PDB entry 6RWZ | X-ray diffraction, 1.70 A resolution | chain A

== Chain A ==
Protein: Non-structural protein 3
Source organism: Zika virus
UniProt: A0A160JCU6 (A0A160JCU6_ZIKV); residues 183-623 here correspond to UniProt positions 1685-2125 (UniProt number = residue number + 1502)
Amino-acid sequence (451 residues; each row starts with the number of its first residue):
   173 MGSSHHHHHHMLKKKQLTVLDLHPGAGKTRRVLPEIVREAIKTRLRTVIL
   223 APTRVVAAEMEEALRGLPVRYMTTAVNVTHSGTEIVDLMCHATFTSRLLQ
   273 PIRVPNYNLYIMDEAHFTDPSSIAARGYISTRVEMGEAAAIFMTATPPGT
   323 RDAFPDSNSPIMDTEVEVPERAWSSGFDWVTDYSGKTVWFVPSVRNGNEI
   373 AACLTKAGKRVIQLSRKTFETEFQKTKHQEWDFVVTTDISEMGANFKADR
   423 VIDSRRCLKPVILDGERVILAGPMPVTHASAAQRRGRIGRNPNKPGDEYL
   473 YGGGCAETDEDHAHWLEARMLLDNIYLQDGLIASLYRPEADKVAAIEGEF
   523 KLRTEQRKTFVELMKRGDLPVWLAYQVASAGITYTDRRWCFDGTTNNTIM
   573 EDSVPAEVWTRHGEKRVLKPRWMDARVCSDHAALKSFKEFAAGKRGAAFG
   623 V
Disordered / not traced: 173-176, 618-623
Construct notes: initiating methionine (173); expression tag (174-182)
Metal / ion sites: Mn2+: Thr-201, Glu-286 (together with ADP, beryllium trifluoride)
Small-molecule neighbours: ADP / beryllium trifluoride: His-195, Pro-196, Gly-197, Ala-198, Gly-199, Lys-200, Thr-201, Arg-202, Glu-286, Ala-317, Asn-330, Gly-415, Asn-417, Gln-455, Arg-459, Arg-462
From the paper describing this entry:
  - binding site for beryllium trifluoride: Gln-455
  - catalytic residues: Glu-286, Gln-455 (from molecular simulation)
  - catalytic residues: Arg-459, Arg-462 (proposed by the authors, not directly observed)

== Overview ==
Bound to chain A: ADP / beryllium trifluoride. Thr-201 and Glu-286 form the Mn2+ site. The paper reports
catalytic residues Glu-286, Gln-455 and Arg-459 among others; a binding site for beryllium trifluoride at
Gln-455.
Chain A is Non-structural protein 3 (Zika virus); the structure, Structure of Zika virus NS3 helicase in
complex with ADP-BeF3, was determined by X-ray diffraction (same publication as 6S0J).
